Entry 5X6M (X-ray diffraction, 3.20 A resolution); this record covers chains D and A of the 8 polymer chains in the assembly.

Chain D:
Molecule: 22-nt DNA strand
Sequence (22 nucleotides; each row starts with the number of its first residue):
     1 TTATAGACTG CCGGCAGTCT GA

Chain A:
Molecule: Mothers against decapentaplegic homolog 5
Organism: Mus musculus
Notes: fragment: MH1 domain
UniProt: P97454 (SMAD5_MOUSE); residues 1-143 here = UniProt positions 1-143
Chain sequence (150 residues; each row starts with the number of its first residue):
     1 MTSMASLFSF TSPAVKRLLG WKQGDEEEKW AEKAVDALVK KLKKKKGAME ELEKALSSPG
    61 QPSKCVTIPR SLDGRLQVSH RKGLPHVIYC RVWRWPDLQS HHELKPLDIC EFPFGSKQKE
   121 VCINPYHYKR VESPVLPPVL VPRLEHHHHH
Not modelled in the structure: 1-11, 134-150
Differences from the reference sequence: expression tag (144-150)
Ion coordination: Zn2+: Cys-65, Cys-110, Cys-122, His-127
Curated features (UniProtKB/Swiss-Prot):
  - binding site (Zn(2+)): Cys-65, Cys-110, Cys-122, His-127
  - modified residue: Thr-2 (N-acetylthreonine)
  - mutagenesis: His-80 (H80A: Exhibits impaired binding affinity to GC-BRE DNA sequence)
From the paper describing this entry:
  - binding site for the 22-nt DNA strand (chain D): Arg-75, Gln-77
  - binding site for the 22-nt DNA strand: Ser-71, Leu-72, Gln-77, Ser-79
  - binding site for the 22-nt DNA strand: His-101, His-102
  - binding site for the 22-nt DNA strand: Gln-77
  - mutagenesis - H80A: unchanged binding to palindromic SBE DNA

How chain D and chain A interact:
Contacting residue pairs - 5 pairs, chain D then chain A:
  DC15(D) with His-101(A), salt bridge to the phosphate; His-102(A), salt bridge to the phosphate
  DA16(D) with Arg-75(A), base contact
  DG17(D) with Arg-75(A), hydrogen bond to the base
  DT18(D) with Lys-82(A), hydrogen bond to the base
Interface residues without a listed pair, chain D (5 interface residues in all): DC19

Overview:
The interface between chain D and chain A involves 5 residues on one side and 4 on the other; the contacts
include 2 hydrogen bonds and 2 salt bridges. Polar contacts include DG17(D)/Arg-75(A), DT18(D)/Lys-82(A) and
DC15(D)/His-101(A). The paper reports a binding site for the 22-nt DNA strand at Ser-71(A), Leu-72(A) and
Gln-77(A) among others; H80A of chain A leaves binding to palindromic SBE DNA unchanged.
Here chain D is a 22-nt DNA strand and chain A is Mothers against decapentaplegic homolog 5 (Mus musculus).
Entry 5X6M (Crystal Structure of SMAD5-MH1 in complex with a composite DNA sequence) was determined by X-ray
diffraction (same publication as 5X6G and 5X6H).
